PDB entry 7SSF | X-ray diffraction, 1.45 A resolution | chains A and B of the 4 polymer chains in the assembly

# Chain A
Name: HaPE560 alpha subunit
Source organism: Hemiselmis andersenii
Chain sequence (72 residues; numbered 1 to 72; the number before each row is that of its first residue):
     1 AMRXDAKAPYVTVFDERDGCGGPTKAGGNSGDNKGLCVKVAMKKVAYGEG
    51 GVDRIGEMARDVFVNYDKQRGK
Modified residues: LYZ (5-hydroxylysine) at position 4
Glycans and other covalent adducts: phycoerythrobilin (PEB) linked to Cys20
Ligand contacts:
  - DiCys-(15,16)-Dihydrobiliverdin (AX9): Tyr66, Asp67, Lys68, Gln69, Arg70, Gly71
  - phycoerythrobilin (PEB), molecule 1: Met2, Arg3, LYZ_4, Asp5, Ala6, Lys7
  - phycoerythrobilin (PEB), molecule 2: Val13, Phe14, Asp15, Arg17, Asn33, Leu36, Cys37, Val38
  - phycoerythrobilin (PEB), molecule 3: Phe14, Glu16, Gly21, Gly22, Pro23, Thr24, Lys25, Ala26, Gly28, Asn29, Gly35, Leu36, Cys37, Lys39
  - phycoerythrobilin (PEB), molecule 4: Tyr47, Gly48, Glu49, Gly50, Gly51, Val52, Asp53, Ile55, Gly56
From the paper describing this entry:
  - binding site for phycoerythrobilin: Gly51, Asp53

# Chain B
Name: Phycoerythrin550 beta subunit
Source organism: Hemiselmis andersenii
UniProtKB: U5T8W0 (U5T8W0_HEMAN); numbering as in UniProt (aligned over 1-177)
Chain sequence (177 residues; each row starts with the number of its first residue):
     1 MLDAFSKVITSADGKAAYVGGADLQALKKFVSEGNKRMDSVNAIVSNASC
    51 IVSDSVSGMVCENPSLIAPNGGVYTNRKMAACLRDAEIILRYVSYSLLSG
   101 DSSVLEDRCLNGLKETYASLGVPAAGNARTISIMKATVIGFITNNSQQKK
   151 LSTPAGDCSALASEVGGYFDKVSSALA
Unresolved in the structure: 1-2
Construct notes: conflict Val172 (Glu in U5T8W0)
Glycans and other covalent adducts: DiCys-(15,16)-Dihydrobiliverdin (AX9) linked to Cys50, Cys61; phycoerythrobilin (PEB) linked to Cys82, Cys158
Ligand contacts:
  - DiCys-(15,16)-Dihydrobiliverdin (AX9): Ile51, Asp54, Ser57, Gly58, Glu62, Arg129, Ile133, Ala136, Thr137, Gly140, Phe141, Asn145, Ser146, Gln147, Gln148, Lys149
  - phycoerythrobilin (PEB), molecule 1: Leu24, Lys28, Asn35, Lys36, Met38, Asp39, Ser40, Asn42, Ile142, Thr143, Asn144, Thr153, Pro154, Ala155, Gly156, Asp157
  - phycoerythrobilin (PEB), molecule 2: Val56, Met59, Leu66, Gly72, Val73, Lys78, Ala81, Arg84, Asp85, Ile88, Ile89, Tyr92, Arg108, Cys109, Leu113, Thr116, Tyr117, Leu120, Val122, Pro123, Gly126, Asn127, Thr130
  - phycoerythrobilin (PEB), molecule 3: Asn76, Arg77, Ala80
UniProt features mapped onto this chain:
  - binding site ((2R,3E)-phycoerythrobilin): Tyr18, Lys28, Asn35, Asp39, Cys82, Arg84, Asp85, Asn144, Pro154, Gly156, Cys158
  - binding site (15,16-dihydrobiliverdin): Cys50, Asp54, Cys61, Arg129, Gln148, Lys149

# Chain A / chain B interface
Residue-residue contacts - 101 pairs, chain A then chain B:
  Ala1(A) with Asp107(B), hydrogen bond (backbone-side chain); Arg108(B); Asn111(B)
  Met2(A) with Asp107(B), hydrogen bond (backbone-backbone); Arg108(B); Cys109(B); Asn111(B), hydrogen bond (backbone-backbone); Thr116(B)
  Arg3(A) with Arg108(B)
  LYZ_4(A) with Thr116(B)
  Asp5(A) with Arg108(B), salt bridge
  Ala6(A) with Arg84(B); Ile88(B), hydrophobic
  Lys7(A) with Tyr92(B), hydrogen bond (backbone-side chain)
  Ala8(A) with Tyr92(B), hydrophobic
  Pro9(A) with Ile9(B), hydrophobic; Arg91(B); Tyr92(B); Tyr95(B), hydrophobic
  Tyr10(A) with Glu87(B); Arg91(B)
  Val11(A) with Val41(B), hydrophobic; Val45(B); Ser94(B); Leu98(B), hydrophobic
  Val13(A) with Met38(B); Val41(B), hydrophobic; Asn42(B)
  Lys25(A) with Tyr18(B)
  Ala26(A) with Tyr18(B), hydrophobic; Gly20(B)
  Gly28(A) with Gly20(B); Gly21(B), hydrogen bond (backbone-backbone)
  Asn33(A) with Gly21(B); Leu24(B); Gln25(B); Lys28(B), hydrogen bond
  Leu36(A) with Gly20(B); Gly21(B); Leu24(B), hydrophobic
  Cys37(A) with Val19(B); Leu24(B)
  Val38(A) with Phe5(B); Ala17(B); Tyr18(B); Val19(B), hydrogen bond (backbone-backbone); Leu24(B), hydrophobic; Met38(B), hydrophobic
  Lys39(A) with Ala16(B); Ala17(B); Tyr18(B)
  Val40(A) with Phe5(B), hydrophobic; Val8(B); Ala16(B); Ala17(B), hydrogen bond (backbone-backbone); Leu98(B), hydrophobic
  Ala41(A) with Val8(B), hydrophobic; Gly14(B); Ala16(B), hydrophobic
  Met42(A) with Val8(B); Ile9(B), hydrophobic; Asp13(B); Gly14(B), hydrogen bond (backbone-backbone); Tyr92(B); Arg108(B)
  Val45(A) with Arg84(B); Glu87(B); Ile88(B), hydrophobic
  Tyr47(A) with Ala80(B); Ala81(B); Arg84(B), hydrogen bond
  Arg54(A) with Ser49(B), hydrogen bond; Glu87(B), salt bridge
  Ile55(A) with Ala80(B); Leu83(B), hydrophobic; Arg84(B); Glu87(B)
  Met58(A) with Ser49(B); Val52(B), hydrophobic; Leu83(B), hydrophobic
  Ala59(A) with Met79(B), hydrophobic; Leu83(B)
  Arg60(A) with Asn76(B)
  Asp61(A) with Ser53(B)
  Val62(A) with Ser57(B); Met79(B), hydrophobic
  Phe63(A) with Ile67(B), hydrophobic; Val73(B); Tyr74(B); Thr75(B); Asn76(B); Met79(B), hydrophobic
  Tyr66(A) with Ser57(B); Val60(B), hydrophobic; Cys61(B); Ile67(B), hydrophobic
  Asp67(A) with Cys61(B)
  Arg70(A) with Gln148(B)
  Gly71(A) with Gln147(B); Gln148(B)
  Lys72(A) with Gln148(B), hydrogen bond (backbone-side chain)
Other interface residues (no listed pair), chain A (40 interface residues in all): Ser30, Asp32
Other interface residues (no listed pair), chain B (56 interface residues in all): Ala12, Lys15, Ala22, Asp23, Asp54, Pro64, Gly112, Leu113

# Overview
Chain A and chain B form an interface of 40 and 56 residues respectively; the contacts include 12 hydrogen
bonds and 2 salt bridges. Polar contacts include Asp5(A)-Arg108(B), Arg54(A)-Glu87(B) and Ala1(A)-Asp107(B).
One phycoerythrobilin molecule is bound between chain A and chain B. From the paper: a binding site for
phycoerythrobilin at Gly51(A) and Asp53(A).
Chain A is HaPE560 alpha subunit and chain B is Phycoerythrin550 beta subunit, both from Hemiselmis
andersenii; the structure, Light harvesting phycobiliprotein HaPE560 from the cryptophyte Hemiselmis
andersenii CCMP644, was determined by X-ray diffraction (same publication as 7SUT, 8EL3, 8EL4, 8EL5 and 8EL6).
